PDB entry 5VOE | X-ray diffraction, 2.00 A resolution | chains H and L of the 3 polymer chains in the assembly

Chain H:
Protein: Coagulation factor X
Source organism: Homo sapiens
Notes: EC 3.4.21.6
UniProtKB: P00742 (FA10_HUMAN); the construct lacks a stretch of the UniProt sequence and is renumbered around it, so the offset changes along the chain: 16-61 = UniProt 235-280; 62-124 = UniProt 282-344; 125-131 = UniProt 346-352; 132-146 = UniProt 355-369; 4 more segments
Chain sequence (233 residues; row label = number of the first residue in the row; note: 2 numbers in that range are skipped by the numbering (no residue carries them; nothing is unmodelled there); a row labelled like 131A-131B holds insertion residues (131A, then the next letters in order)):
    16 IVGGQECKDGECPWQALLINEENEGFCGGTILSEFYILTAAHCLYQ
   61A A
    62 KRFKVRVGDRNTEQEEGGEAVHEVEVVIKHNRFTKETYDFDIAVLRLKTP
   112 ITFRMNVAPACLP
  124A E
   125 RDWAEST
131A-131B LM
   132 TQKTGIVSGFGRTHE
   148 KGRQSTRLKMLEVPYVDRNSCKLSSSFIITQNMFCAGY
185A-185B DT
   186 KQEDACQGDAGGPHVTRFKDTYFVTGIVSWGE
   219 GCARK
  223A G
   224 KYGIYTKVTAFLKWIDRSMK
Disordered / not traced: 148-149
Sequence notes: engineered mutation Ala-195 (Ser419 in P00742)
UniProt features mapped onto this chain:
  - active site (Charge relay system): His-57, Asp-102
Disulfide bonds: Cys-22/Cys-27, Cys-42/Cys-58, Cys-168/Cys-182, Cys-191/Cys-220
Metal / ion sites: Ca2+: Asp-70, Asn-72, Gln-75, Glu-80; Na+: Tyr-185, Asp-185A, Arg-222, Lys-224
Reported in the primary citation:
  - binding site for Aptamer 11F7t: Leu-59, Val-88, Ile-89, Asn-92, Arg-93, Lys-236, Arg-240

Chain L:
Protein: Coagulation factor X
Source organism: Homo sapiens
Notes: EC 3.4.21.6
UniProtKB: P00742 (FA10_HUMAN); residues 88-138 here correspond to UniProt positions 128-178 (UniProt number = residue number + 40)
Chain sequence (51 residues; numbered 88 to 138; the number before each row is that of its first residue):
    88 LCSLDNGDCDQFCHEEQNSVVCSCARGYTLADNGKACIPTGPYPCGKQTL
   138 E
Disulfide bonds: Cys-89/Cys-100, Cys-96/Cys-109, Cys-111/Cys-124

Chain H / chain L interface:
Pairs across the interface (43):
  Gly-25(H) with Gln-135(L); Thr-136(L), hydrogen bond (backbone-backbone)
  Glu-26(H) with Gln-135(L), hydrogen bond (backbone-side chain)
  Pro-28(H) with Lys-134(L); Thr-136(L)
  Trp-29(H) with Gly-133(L); Lys-134(L)
  Ser-48(H) with Arg-113(L)
  Phe-114(H) with Tyr-130(L), hydrophobic
  Arg-115(H) with Tyr-130(L); Thr-136(L)
  Met-116(H) with Tyr-130(L); Thr-136(L), hydrogen bond; Leu-137(L); Glu-138(L), hydrogen bond (backbone-backbone)
  Asn-117(H) with Thr-136(L), hydrogen bond (backbone-side chain)
  Ala-119(H) with Thr-136(L)
  Pro-120(H) with Tyr-130(L); Cys-132(L); Gly-133(L), hydrogen bond (backbone-backbone)
  Ala-121(H) with Cys-132(L); Gly-133(L)
  Cys-122(H) with Cys-132(L), disulfide; Gly-133(L), hydrogen bond (side chain-backbone)
  Leu-123(H) with Phe-99(L)
  Pro-124(H) with Phe-99(L), hydrophobic
  Glu-124A(H) with Phe-99(L)
  Trp-127(H) with Asn-93(L), hydrogen bond; Gln-98(L), hydrogen bond (side chain-backbone); Phe-99(L), hydrophobic; Cys-100(L)
  Phe-203(H) with Asn-93(L); Asp-97(L)
  Lys-204(H) with Cys-96(L); Asp-97(L)
  Asp-205(H) with Gly-133(L); Lys-134(L), hydrogen bond (backbone-side chain)
  Thr-206(H) with Cys-132(L); Gly-133(L); Lys-134(L), hydrogen bond
  Tyr-207(H) with Gly-133(L), hydrogen bond (backbone-backbone); Gln-135(L)
  Phe-208(H) with Phe-99(L), hydrophobic
Also at the interface, not in a pair above, chain H (29 interface residues in all): Asp-24, Leu-47, Glu-49, Val-118, Thr-131, Met-242
Also at the interface, not in a pair above, chain L (19 interface residues in all): Asp-92, Ala-112, Tyr-115, Pro-131
Disulfides between the chains: Cys-122(H)/Cys-132(L)

Overview:
29 residues of chain H and 19 residues of chain L are in contact, with 1 disulfide bond and 12 hydrogen bonds.
Among the polar pairs are Glu-26(H)/Gln-135(L), Met-116(H)/Thr-136(L) and Asn-117(H)/Thr-136(L). From UniProt:
active-site residues His-57(H) and Asp-102(H) on chain H. From the paper: a binding site for Aptamer 11F7t at
Leu-59(H), Val-88(H) and Ile-89(H) among others.
Chain H is Coagulation factor X and chain L is Coagulation factor X, both from Homo sapiens; the structure,
DesGla-XaS195A Bound to Aptamer 11F7t, was determined by X-ray diffraction together with 5VOF from the same
study.
